PDB entry 5ICA | X-ray diffraction, 3.51 A resolution | chains A and B of the 4 polymer chains in the assembly

[Chain A]
Molecule: Putative uncharacterized protein
From: Chaetomium thermophilum (strain DSM 1495 / CBS 144.50 / IMI 039719)
UniProtKB: G0RZL9 (G0RZL9_CHATD); residue numbers follow UniProt; this construct covers 769-931
Chain sequence (163 residues; numbered 769 to 931; the number before each row is that of its first residue):
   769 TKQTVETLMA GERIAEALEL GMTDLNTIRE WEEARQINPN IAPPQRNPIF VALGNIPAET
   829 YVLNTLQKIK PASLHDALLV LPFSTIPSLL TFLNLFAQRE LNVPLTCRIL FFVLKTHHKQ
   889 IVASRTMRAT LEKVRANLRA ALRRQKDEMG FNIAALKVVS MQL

[Chain B]
Molecule: Putative uncharacterized protein
From: Chaetomium thermophilum (strain DSM 1495 / CBS 144.50 / IMI 039719)
UniProtKB: G0SG95 (G0SG95_CHATD); numbering as in UniProt (aligned over 738-889)
Chain sequence (152 residues; row label = number of the first residue in the row):
   738 LVEQEQTLEN YIHAGAYRDA IVLALQLNHP GRLLNLFTNV VTTRNPDPDS LTGLKAVDDV
   798 LAKLSDEQIF QLLLRLRDWN TNARTAPVAQ RVLWALFKSH PANKLSSLSV KGARGHKSLN
   858 EVLDAIKVYT ERHYKRIEEL VDESYLVEYT LR
Disordered / not traced: 738-743, 847-854

[Interface between chain A and chain B]
Pairs across the interface - 49 pairs, chain A then chain B:
  P825(A) with R781(B)
  E827(A) with R781(B), salt bridge
  Q835(A) with R821(B), hydrogen bond
  R867(A) with R781(B)
  N870(A) with R821(B)
  P872(A) with L877(B), hydrophobic
  L878(A) with V884(B), hydrophobic
  F879(A) with E880(B); S881(B)
  L882(A) with V884(B), hydrophobic
  H886(A) with T887(B)
  V890(A) with T887(B)
  R896(A) with L888(B)
  E900(A) with L888(B)
  R903(A) with V884(B); E885(B), salt bridge
  R907(A) with S881(B), hydrogen bond; Y882(B); E885(B), salt bridge
  L910(A) with I874(B)
  R912(A) with R828(B)
  Q913(A) with P824(B); I874(B)
  K914(A) with Y871(B), hydrogen bond; I874(B); E875(B)
  E916(A) with Q827(B); R828(B), salt bridge; W831(B)
  M917(A) with Q827(B); T867(B); H870(B); Y871(B)
  F919(A) with W831(B)
  N920(A) with Q827(B), hydrogen bond (side chain-backbone); L830(B); W831(B), hydrogen bond (side chain-backbone)
  I921(A) with K864(B)
  A923(A) with F834(B), hydrophobic
  L924(A) with L860(B); I863(B), hydrophobic; K864(B)
  V927(A) with A839(B), hydrophobic; L860(B), hydrophobic
  Q930(A) with N840(B), hydrogen bond; S843(B)
  L931(A) with S843(B); L856(B), hydrophobic; N857(B)
Other interface residues (no listed pair), chain A (35 interface residues in all): C875, L899, G918, K925, V926, S928
Other interface residues (no listed pair), chain B (37 interface residues in all): T779, K835, L842, D861, R873, V878, L883, R889

[Overview]
35 residues of chain A face 37 of chain B across their interface; the contacts include 6 hydrogen bonds and 4
salt bridges. Polar pairs include E827(A)-R781(B), R903(A)-E885(B) and R907(A)-E885(B).
Here chain A is Putative uncharacterized protein and chain B is Putative uncharacterized protein, both from
Chaetomium thermophilum (strain DSM 1495 / CBS 144.50 / IMI 039719). Entry 5ICA (Structure of the CTD complex
of UTP12, Utp13, Utp1 and Utp21) was determined by X-ray diffraction (same publication as 5IC7, 5IC8 and
5IC9).
